PDB entry 9DMW | electron microscopy, 3.70 A resolution | chains C and B of the 3 polymer chains in the assembly

# Chain C (and B)
Name: Nuclear distribution protein PAC1
Source organism: Saccharomyces cerevisiae
Notes: chain B of this document is another copy of the same molecule, construct and numbering; everything in this record applies to it too
Reference sequence: P39946 (LIS1_YEAST); numbering as in UniProt (aligned over 1-494)
Sequence (495 residues; row label = number of the first residue in the row; numbering starts at 0):
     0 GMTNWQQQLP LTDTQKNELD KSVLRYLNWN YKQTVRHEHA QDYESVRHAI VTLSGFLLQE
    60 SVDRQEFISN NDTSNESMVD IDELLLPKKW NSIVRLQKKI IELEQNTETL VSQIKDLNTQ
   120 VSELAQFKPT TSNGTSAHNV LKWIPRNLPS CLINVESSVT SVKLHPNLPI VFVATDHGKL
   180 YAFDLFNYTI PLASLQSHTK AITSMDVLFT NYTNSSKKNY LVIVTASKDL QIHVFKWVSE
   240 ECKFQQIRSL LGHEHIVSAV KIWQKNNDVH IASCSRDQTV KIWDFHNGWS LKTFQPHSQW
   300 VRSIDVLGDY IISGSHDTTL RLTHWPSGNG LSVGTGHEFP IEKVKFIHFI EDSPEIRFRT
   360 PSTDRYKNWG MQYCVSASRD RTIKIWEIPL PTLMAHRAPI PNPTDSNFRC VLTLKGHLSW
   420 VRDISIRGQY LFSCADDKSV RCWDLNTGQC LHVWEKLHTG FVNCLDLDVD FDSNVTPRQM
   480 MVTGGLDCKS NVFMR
Not modelled in the structure: 0-138, 213-217, 393-396 (chain B: 0-157, 184-191, 209-218, 250-494)
Sequence notes: expression tag (0)
From the paper describing this entry:
  - mutagenesis - R275A/R301A/R378A/W419A/K437A: abolished catalytic activity with Dynein heavy chain, cytoplasmic
  - mutagenesis - R275A/R301A/R378A/W419A/K437A: abolished binding to Dynein heavy chain, cytoplasmic (citing earlier work)

# How chain C and chain B interact
Contacting residue pairs (7):
  N153(C) with N166(B)
  E155(C) with L167(B); S238(B)
  H176(C) with E239(B), hydrogen bond (side chain-backbone); C241(B)
  K178(C) with D183(B)
  P190(C) with P168(B)
Interface residues without a listed pair, chain C (6 interface residues in all): S156
Interface residues without a listed pair, chain B (8 interface residues in all): E240

# Overview
6 residues of chain C and 8 residues of chain B are in contact, with 1 hydrogen bond. The hydrogen-bonded pair
is H176(C)-E239(B). The paper reports that R275A/R301A/R378A/W419A/K437A of chain C abolish catalytic activity
with Dynein heavy chain, cytoplasmic; R275A/R301A/R378A/W419A/K437A of chain C abolish binding to Dynein heavy
chain, cytoplasmic.
Chain C and chain B are both Nuclear distribution protein PAC1 (Saccharomyces cerevisiae); the structure,
CryoEM structures of yeast cytoplasmic dynein in the presence of ATP and Lis1, was determined by electron
microscopy (same publication as 9DJ7, 9DJU, 9DJZ, 9DK0, 9DKH, 9DKM and 6 further entries).
